1SSE - chains A and B; structure by solution NMR.

Chain A:
Protein: AP-1 like transcription factor YAP1
Source organism: Saccharomyces cerevisiae
Notes: fragment: n-CRD, residues 279-313
UniProt: P19880 (YAP1_YEAST); numbering as in UniProt (aligned over 279-313)
Sequence (35 residues; row label = number of the first residue in the row):
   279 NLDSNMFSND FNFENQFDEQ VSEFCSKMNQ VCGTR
Curated features (UniProtKB/Swiss-Prot):
  - region: Cys303 to Arg313 (n-CRD)

Chain B:
Protein: AP-1 like transcription factor YAP1
Source organism: Saccharomyces cerevisiae
Notes: fragment: c-CRD, residues 565-650
UniProt: P19880 (YAP1_YEAST); residue numbers follow UniProt; this construct covers 565-650
Sequence (86 residues; numbered 565 to 650; the number before each row is that of its first residue):
   565 NGSSLQNADK INNGNDNDND NDVVPSKEGS LLRCSEIWDR ITTHPKYSDI DVDGLCSELM
   625 AKAKCSERGV VINAEDVQLA LNKHMN
Curated features (UniProtKB/Swiss-Prot):
  - region: Cys598 to Cys629 (c-CRD)
  - motif: Ile614 to Ser621 (Nuclear export signal)
  - mutagenesis: Cys598 (C598T: Does not alter nuclear location and transcription activation. Constitutively cytoplasmic; when associated with A-620 and T-629), Cys620 (C620A: Does not alter nuclear location and transcription activation. Constitutively cytoplasmic; when associated with T-598 and T-629; C620T: Constitutive nuclear location and transcription activation), Cys629 (C629T: Does not alter nuclear location and transcription activation. Constitutively cytoplasmic; when associated with T-598 and T-620)

Interface between chain A and chain B:
Pairs across the interface - 12 pairs, chain A then chain B:
  Gln298(A) with Ser599(B)
  Val299(A) with Ser599(B)
  Cys303(A) with Cys598(B), disulfide
  Met306(A) with Cys598(B); Leu623(B); Met624(B); Ala627(B); Val634(B)
  Asn307(A) with Gly633(B); Val634(B)
  Val309(A) with Met624(B)
  Cys310(A) with Cys629(B), disulfide
Other interface residues (no listed pair), chain A (9 interface residues in all): Phe302, Lys305
Other interface residues (no listed pair), chain B (9 interface residues in all): Ile636
Disulfides between the chains: Cys303(A)-Cys598(B), Cys310(A)-Cys629(B)

Overview:
The chain A/chain B interface involves 9 residues from each chain; the contacts include 2 disulfide bonds.
UniProt lists 3 mutagenesis sites on chain B.
Chain A is AP-1 like transcription factor YAP1 and chain B is AP-1 like transcription factor YAP1, both from
Saccharomyces cerevisiae; the structure, Solution structure of the oxidized form of the Yap1 redox domain, was
determined by solution NMR.
